2D5Z - chains C and D of the 4 polymer chains in the assembly; structure by X-ray diffraction, 1.45 A resolution.

# Chain C
Protein: Hemoglobin alpha subunit
From: Homo sapiens
UniProt: P69905 (HBA_HUMAN); residue numbers follow UniProt; this construct covers 1-141
Sequence (141 residues; numbered 1 to 141; the number before each row is that of its first residue):
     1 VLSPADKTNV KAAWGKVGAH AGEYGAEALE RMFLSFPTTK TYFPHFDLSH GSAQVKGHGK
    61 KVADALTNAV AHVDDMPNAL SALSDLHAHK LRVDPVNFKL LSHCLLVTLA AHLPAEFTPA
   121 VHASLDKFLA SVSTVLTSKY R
Metal / ion sites: heme Fe near H87 (its only coordinating residue here)
Small-molecule neighbours:
  - heme (HEM): M32, T39, Y42, F43, H45, F46, H58, K61, V62, A65, L66, L83, L86, H87, L91, V93, N97, F98, L101, L105, V132, L136
  - L35 (2-[4-({[(3,5-dichlorophenyl)amino]carbonyl}amino)phenoxy]-2-methylpropanoic acid), molecule 1: F36, V96, K99, L100, H103, D126, A130
  - L35, molecule 2: P95, T137, Y140, R141
Curated features (UniProtKB/Swiss-Prot):
  - site: K61 (Not glycated)

# Chain D
Protein: Hemoglobin beta subunit
From: Homo sapiens
UniProt: P68871 (HBB_HUMAN); residues 1-146 here = UniProt positions 1-146
Sequence (146 residues; each row starts with the number of its first residue):
     1 VHLTPEEKSA VTALWGKVNV DEVGGEALGR LLVVYPWTQR FFESFGDLST PDAVMGNPKV
    61 KAHGKKVLGA FSDGLAHLDN LKGTFATLSE LHCDKLHVDP ENFRLLGNVL VCVLAHHFGK
   121 EFTPPVQAAY QKVVAGVANA LAHKYH
Not modelled in the structure: 1
Metal / ion sites: heme Fe near H92 (its only coordinating residue here)
Small-molecule neighbours:
  - heme (HEM): L31, T38, F41, F42, H63, K66, V67, A70, F71, F85, L88, L91, H92, L96, V98, N102, F103, L106, V137, L141
  - L35 (2-[4-({[(3,5-dichlorophenyl)amino]carbonyl}amino)phenoxy]-2-methylpropanoic acid), molecule 1: Y35, W37, L105, N108
  - L35, molecule 2: E101, R104, L105, N108

# Chain C / chain D interface
Contacting residue pairs (40; chain C residue first):
  E30(C) - P124(D)
  R31(C) - F122(D)  hydrogen bond (side chain-backbone)
  R31(C) - T123(D)  hydrogen bond (side chain-backbone)
  R31(C) - P124(D)
  R31(C) - Q127(D)  hydrogen bond
  L34(C) - P124(D)  hydrophobic
  L34(C) - P125(D)
  L34(C) - A128(D)
  S35(C) - Q127(D)
  S35(C) - A128(D)
  S35(C) - Q131(D)
  F36(C) - Q131(D)
  H103(C) - N108(D)  hydrogen bond
  H103(C) - V111(D)
  H103(C) - Q127(D)
  H103(C) - Q131(D)  hydrogen bond
  C104(C) - Q127(D)
  V107(C) - V111(D)  hydrophobic
  V107(C) - A115(D)
  V107(C) - Q127(D)
  A110(C) - C112(D)
  A110(C) - A115(D)
  A110(C) - H116(D)
  A111(C) - A115(D)
  A111(C) - G119(D)
  L113(C) - H116(D)
  P114(C) - H116(D)  hydrogen bond (backbone-side chain)
  F117(C) - R30(D)  hydrogen bond (backbone-side chain)
  F117(C) - H116(D)
  T118(C) - R30(D)  hydrogen bond (backbone-side chain)
  P119(C) - R30(D)
  P119(C) - V33(D)
  P119(C) - M55(D)  hydrophobic
  A120(C) - P51(D)  hydrophobic
  H122(C) - R30(D)  hydrogen bond
  H122(C) - V34(D)
  H122(C) - C112(D)
  A123(C) - V34(D)  hydrophobic
  D126(C) - V34(D)
  D126(C) - Y35(D)
Also at the interface, not in a pair above, chain C (20 interface residues in all): L106
Also at the interface, not in a pair above, chain D (21 interface residues in all): E26, K120

# In short
The interface between chain C and chain D involves 20 residues on one side and 21 on the other, with 9
hydrogen bonds. Polar pairs include R31(C)-F122(D), R31(C)-T123(D) and R31(C)-Q127(D). One compound L35
molecule is bound between chain C and chain D.
Here chain C is Hemoglobin alpha subunit and chain D is Hemoglobin beta subunit, both from Homo sapiens. Entry
2D5Z (Crystal structure of T-state human hemoglobin complexed with three L35 molecules) was determined by
X-ray diffraction, deposited together with 2D5X and 2D60.
